Entry 7RTO (electron microscopy, 3.80 A resolution); this record covers chains A and B of the 3 polymer chains in the assembly.

== Chain A (and B) ==
Protein: Outer capsid protein VP5
Organism: Bluetongue virus (serotype 1 / isolate South Africa)
Notes: chain B of this document is another copy of the same molecule, construct and numbering; everything in this record applies to it too
UniProt: K7QP12 (K7QP12_9REOV); residue numbers follow UniProt; this construct covers 1-526
Amino-acid sequence (526 residues; each row starts with the number of its first residue):
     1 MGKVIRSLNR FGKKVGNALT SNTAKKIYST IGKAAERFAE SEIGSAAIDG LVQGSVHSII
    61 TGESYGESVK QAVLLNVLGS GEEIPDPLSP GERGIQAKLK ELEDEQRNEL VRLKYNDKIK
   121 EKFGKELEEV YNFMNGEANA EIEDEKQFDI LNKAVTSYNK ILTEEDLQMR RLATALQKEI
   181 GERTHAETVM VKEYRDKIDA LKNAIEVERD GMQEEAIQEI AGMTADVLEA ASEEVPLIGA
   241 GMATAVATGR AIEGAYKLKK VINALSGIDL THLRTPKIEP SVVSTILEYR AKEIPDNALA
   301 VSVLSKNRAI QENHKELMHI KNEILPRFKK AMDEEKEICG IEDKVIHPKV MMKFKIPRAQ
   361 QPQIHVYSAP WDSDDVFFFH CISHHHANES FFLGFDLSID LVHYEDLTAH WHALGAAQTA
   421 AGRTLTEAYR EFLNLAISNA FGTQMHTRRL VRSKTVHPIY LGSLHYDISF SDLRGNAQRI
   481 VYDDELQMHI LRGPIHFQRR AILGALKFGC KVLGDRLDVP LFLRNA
Disordered / not traced: 1-60, 136-319, 515-526 (chain B: 1-60, 136-145, 205-244, 264-294, 331-355, 515-526)
From the paper describing this entry:
  - conformationally variable residues (loop rearrangement): Ala-409 to Ala-421
  - mutagenesis - K259E, K260E, W411A, L414A, A417D/Q418A, A417D/Q418A/A420D, Q418A: abolished growth
  - mutagenesis - F378A: unchanged growth
  - mutagenesis - Q418A: unchanged binding to VP7

== Chain A / chain B interface ==
Residue-residue contacts (31; chain A residue first):
  Pro-90(A) / Phe-497(B)  hydrophobic
  Gly-91(A) / Arg-500(B)
  Gly-94(A) / Gly-79(B)
  Ile-95(A) / Glu-92(B)
  Lys-98(A) / Gly-81(B)
  Lys-98(A) / Glu-82(B)  salt bridge
  Lys-98(A) / Leu-99(B)
  Lys-98(A) / Glu-103(B)
  Leu-99(A) / Leu-99(B)  hydrophobic
  Leu-102(A) / Leu-99(B)  hydrophobic
  Leu-102(A) / Glu-103(B)
  Glu-105(A) / Gln-106(B)  hydrogen bond
  Glu-105(A) / Leu-110(B)
  Gln-106(A) / Gln-106(B)
  Glu-109(A) / Gln-106(B)  hydrogen bond
  Glu-109(A) / Leu-110(B)
  Arg-112(A) / Leu-113(B)
  Pro-370(A) / Arg-492(B)
  Pro-370(A) / Gly-493(B)  hydrogen bond (backbone-backbone)
  Trp-371(A) / Asp-400(B)  hydrogen bond
  Ser-373(A) / Gly-493(B)  hydrogen bond (side chain-backbone)
  Ser-373(A) / Pro-494(B)
  Met-445(A) / Thr-443(B)
  Arg-448(A) / Phe-441(B)
  Ile-459(A) / Gln-71(B)
  Ile-459(A) / Arg-492(B)
  Tyr-460(A) / Gln-71(B)
  Tyr-460(A) / Leu-75(B)
  Leu-461(A) / Leu-75(B)
  Leu-461(A) / Pro-494(B)  hydrophobic
  Gly-462(A) / Leu-75(B)
Interface residues without a listed pair, chain A (24 interface residues in all): Leu-88, Leu-113, Ser-368, His-457
Interface residues without a listed pair, chain B (21 interface residues in all): Thr-61, Leu-78

== Overview ==
The interface between chain A and chain B involves 24 residues on one side and 21 on the other; the contacts
include 5 hydrogen bonds and 1 salt bridge. Among the polar pairs are Lys-98(A)/Glu-82(B),
Glu-105(A)/Gln-106(B) and Glu-109(A)/Gln-106(B). The paper reports that K259E, K260E and W411A of chain A,
among others, abolish growth; conformational variability at Ala-409(A); 8 substitutions were tested in all.
Both chains are Outer capsid protein VP5 (Bluetongue virus (serotype 1 / isolate South Africa)). Entry 7RTO
(Cryo-EM structure of bluetongue virus capsid protein VP5 at low endosomal pH intermediate state 2) was
determined by electron microscopy, deposited together with 7RTN.
